3AZG - chains C and J of the 10 polymer chains in the assembly; structure by X-ray diffraction, 2.40 A resolution.

== Chain C ==
Protein: Histone H2A type 1-B/E
From: Homo sapiens
UniProt: P04908 (H2A1B_HUMAN); residues 0-129 here correspond to UniProt positions 1-130 (UniProt number = residue number + 1)
Amino-acid sequence (133 residues; each row starts with the number of its first residue; numbers below 1 keep their minus sign (Gly-3 is residue -3)):
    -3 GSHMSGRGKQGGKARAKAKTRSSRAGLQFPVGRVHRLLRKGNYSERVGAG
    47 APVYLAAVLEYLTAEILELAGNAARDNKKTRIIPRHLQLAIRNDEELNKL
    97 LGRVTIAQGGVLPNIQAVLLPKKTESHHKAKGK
Disordered / not traced: -3 to 10, 119-129
Differences from the reference sequence: expression tag (-3 to -1)
Swiss-Prot annotation at these positions:
  - modified residue: Ser1 (N-acetylserine), Arg3 (Citrulline), Lys5 (N6-(2-hydroxyisobutyryl)lysine), Lys9 (N6-(2-hydroxyisobutyryl)lysine), Lys13 (N6-(beta-hydroxybutyryl)lysine), Lys36 (N6-(2-hydroxyisobutyryl)lysine), Lys74 (N6-(2-hydroxyisobutyryl)lysine), Lys75 (N6-(2-hydroxyisobutyryl)lysine), Lys95 (N6-(2-hydroxyisobutyryl)lysine), Gln104 (N5-methylglutamine), Lys118 (N6-(2-hydroxyisobutyryl)lysine), Lys119 (N6-crotonyllysine), Thr120 (Phosphothreonine), Lys125 (N6-crotonyllysine)
  - cross-link (Glycyl lysine isopeptide (Lys-Gly)): Lys13 (interchain with G-Cter in ubiquitin), Lys15 (interchain with G-Cter in ubiquitin), Lys119 (interchain with G-Cter in ubiquitin)

== Chain J ==
Molecule: 146-nt DNA strand
Sequence (146 nucleotides; numbered 147 to 292; the number before each row is that of its first residue):
   147 ATCAATATCCACCTGCAGATTCTACCAAAAGTGTATTTGGAAACTGCTCC
   197 ATCAAAAGGCATGTTCAGCTGAATTCAGCTGAACATGCCTTTTGATGGAG
   247 CAGTTTCCAAATACACTTTTGGTAGAATCTGCAGGTGGATATTGAT
Disordered / not traced: 147
Ion coordination: Mn2+ site 1 near DG186 (its only coordinating residue here); Mn2+ site 2 near DG217 (its only coordinating residue here); Mn2+ site 3 near DG280 (its only coordinating residue here)

== How chain C and chain J interact ==
Residue-residue contacts (17):
  Arg11(C) with DT263(J), base contact; DT264(J), hydrogen bond to the sugar
  Ala14(C) with DT266(J), phosphate contact
  Thr16(C) with DG267(J), sugar contact
  Arg29(C) with DG268(J), hydrogen bond to the phosphate; DT269(J), salt bridge to the phosphate
  Arg42(C) with DT258(J), hydrogen bond to the sugar; DA259(J), phosphate contact
  Val43(C) with DT258(J), phosphate contact; DA259(J), hydrogen bond to the phosphate
  Gly44(C) with DT258(J), phosphate contact
  Ala45(C) with DT258(J), hydrogen bond to the phosphate
  Lys75(C) with DC278(J), phosphate contact
  Thr76(C) with DG277(J), hydrogen bond to the phosphate; DC278(J), hydrogen bond to the phosphate
  Arg77(C) with DG277(J), hydrogen bond to the sugar; DC278(J), hydrogen bond to the phosphate
Other interface residues (no listed pair), chain C (14 interface residues in all): Pro26, Glu41, Lys74
Other interface residues (no listed pair), chain J (11 interface residues in all): DA279

== Summary ==
14 residues of chain C face 11 of chain J across their interface; the contacts include 9 hydrogen bonds and 1
salt bridge. Polar pairs include Arg11(C)-DT264(J), Arg42(C)-DT258(J) and Arg77(C)-DG277(J).
Chain C is Histone H2A type 1-B/E (Homo sapiens) and chain J is a 146-nt DNA strand; the structure, Crystal
Structure of Human Nucleosome Core Particle Containing H3K115Q mutation, was determined by X-ray diffraction
(same publication as 3AYW, 3AZE, 3AZF, 3AZH, 3AZJ, 3AZK and 3 further entries).
